PDB entry 1IWA | X-ray diffraction, 2.60 A resolution | chains A and K of the 16 polymer chains in the assembly

# Chain A (and K)
Name: ribulose-1,5-bisphosphate carboxylase/oxygenase large subunit
Source organism: Galdieria partita
Notes: EC 4.1.1.39; chain K of this document is another copy of the same molecule, construct and numbering; everything in this record applies to it too
Reference sequence: O98949 (O98949_9RHOD); the construct lacks a stretch of the UniProt sequence and is renumbered around it, so the offset changes along the chain: -7 to 22 = UniProt 1-30; 23-268 = UniProt 32-277; 270-485 = UniProt 278-493
Chain sequence (493 residues; each row starts with the number of its first residue; note: 1 number in that range is skipped by the numbering (no residue carries it; nothing is unmodelled there); numbers below 1 keep their minus sign (Met-7 is residue -7)):
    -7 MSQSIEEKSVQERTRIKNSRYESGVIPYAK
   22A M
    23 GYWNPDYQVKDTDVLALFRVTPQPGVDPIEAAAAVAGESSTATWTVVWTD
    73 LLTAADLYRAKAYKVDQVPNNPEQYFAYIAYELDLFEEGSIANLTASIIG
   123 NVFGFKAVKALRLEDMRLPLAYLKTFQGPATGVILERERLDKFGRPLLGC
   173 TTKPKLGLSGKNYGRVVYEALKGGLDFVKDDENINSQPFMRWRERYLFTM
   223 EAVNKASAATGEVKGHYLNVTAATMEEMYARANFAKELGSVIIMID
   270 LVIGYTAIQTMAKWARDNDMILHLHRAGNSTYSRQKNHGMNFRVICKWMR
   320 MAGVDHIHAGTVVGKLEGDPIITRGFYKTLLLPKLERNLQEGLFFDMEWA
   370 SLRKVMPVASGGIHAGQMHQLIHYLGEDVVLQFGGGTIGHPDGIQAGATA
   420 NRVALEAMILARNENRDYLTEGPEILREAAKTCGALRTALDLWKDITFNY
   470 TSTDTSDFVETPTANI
Not modelled in the structure: -7 to 5, 479-485

# Chain A / chain K interface
Contacting residue pairs (13):
  Lys146(A) - Pro210(K)
  Leu157(A) - Glu216(K)
  Glu160(A) - Ser181(K)  hydrogen bond
  Glu160(A) - Lys183(K)  hydrogen bond (side chain-backbone)
  Glu160(A) - Phe220(K)
  Arg285(A) - Arg213(K)
  Arg285(A) - Arg215(K)
  Asp286(A) - Arg215(K)  hydrogen bond (backbone-side chain)
  Asp288(A) - Arg215(K)  salt bridge
  Asp288(A) - Leu219(K)
  Asp288(A) - Phe256(K)
  Arg372(A) - Arg213(K)
  Arg372(A) - Glu216(K)  salt bridge
Other interface residues (no listed pair), chain A (11 interface residues in all): Asp163, Phe165, Asn287, Ser370
Other interface residues (no listed pair), chain K (10 interface residues in all): Gly182

# Overview
Chain A and chain K form an interface of 11 and 10 residues respectively, with 3 hydrogen bonds and 2 salt
bridges. Polar contacts include Asp288(A)-Arg215(K), Arg372(A)-Glu216(K) and Glu160(A)-Ser181(K).
Both chains are ribulose-1,5-bisphosphate carboxylase/oxygenase large subunit (Galdieria partita). Entry 1IWA
(Rubisco from galdieria partita) was determined by X-ray diffraction.
